PDB entry 3AFA | X-ray diffraction, 2.50 A resolution | chains F and J of the 10 polymer chains in the assembly

[Chain F]
Protein: Histone H4
Source organism: Homo sapiens
UniProt: P62805 (H4_HUMAN); residues 0-102 here correspond to UniProt positions 1-103 (UniProt number = residue number + 1)
Chain sequence (106 residues; row label = number of the first residue in the row; numbers below 1 keep their minus sign (Gly-3 is residue -3)):
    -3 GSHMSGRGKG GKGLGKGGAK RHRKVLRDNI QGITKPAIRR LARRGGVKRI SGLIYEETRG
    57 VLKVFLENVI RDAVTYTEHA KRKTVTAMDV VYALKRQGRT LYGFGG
Disordered / not traced: -3 to 18
Differences from the reference sequence: expression tag (-3 to -1)
Swiss-Prot annotation at these positions:
  - DNA-binding region: Lys16 to Lys20
  - modified residue: Ser1 (N-acetylserine), Arg3 (Asymmetric dimethylarginine), Lys5 (N6-(2-hydroxyisobutyryl)lysine), Lys8 (N6-(2-hydroxyisobutyryl)lysine), Lys12 (N6-(2-hydroxyisobutyryl)lysine), Lys16 (N6-(2-hydroxyisobutyryl)lysine), Lys20 (N6,N6,N6-trimethyllysine), Lys31 (N6-(2-hydroxyisobutyryl)lysine), Lys44 (N6-(2-hydroxyisobutyryl)lysine), Ser47 (Phosphoserine), Tyr51 (Phosphotyrosine), Lys59 (N6-(2-hydroxyisobutyryl)lysine), Lys77 (N6-(2-hydroxyisobutyryl)lysine), Lys79 (N6-(2-hydroxyisobutyryl)lysine), Thr80 (Phosphothreonine), Tyr88 (Phosphotyrosine), Lys91 (N6-(2-hydroxyisobutyryl)lysine)
  - cross-link (Glycyl lysine isopeptide (Lys-Gly)): Lys12 (interchain with G-Cter in SUMO2), Lys20 (interchain with G-Cter in SUMO2), Lys31 (interchain with G-Cter in SUMO2), Lys59 (interchain with G-Cter in SUMO2), Lys79 (interchain with G-Cter in SUMO2), Lys91 (interchain with G-Cter in SUMO2)

[Chain J]
Molecule: 146-nt DNA strand
Sequence (146 nucleotides; each row starts with the number of its first residue):
   147 ATCAATATCC ACCTGCAGAT TCTACCAAAA GTGTATTTGG AAACTGCTCC ATCAAAAGGC
   207 ATGTTCAGCT GAATTCAGCT GAACATGCCT TTTGATGGAG CAGTTTCCAA ATACACTTTT
   267 GGTAGAATCT GCAGGTGGAT ATTGAT
Ion coordination: Mn2+ site 1 near DG217 (its only coordinating residue here); Mn2+ site 2 near DG267 (its only coordinating residue here); Mn2+ site 3 near DG280 (its only coordinating residue here)

[Chain F / chain J interface]
Pairs across the interface (8; chain F residue first):
  Arg19(F) with DT198(J), salt bridge to the phosphate
  Thr30(F) with DA207(J), phosphate contact; DT208(J), phosphate contact
  Pro32(F) with DA207(J), phosphate contact; DT208(J), phosphate contact
  Arg36(F) with DA207(J), salt bridge to the phosphate
  Arg45(F) with DT216(J), sugar contact; DG217(J), sugar contact
Also at the interface, not in a pair above, chain F (9 interface residues in all): Gln27, Lys31, Lys77, Thr80
Also at the interface, not in a pair above, chain J (8 interface residues in all): DA187, DC196, DG214

[Overview]
9 residues of chain F face 8 of chain J across their interface; the contacts include 2 salt bridges. Polar
contacts include Arg19(F)-DT198(J) and Arg36(F)-DA207(J). From UniProt: a DNA-binding region on chain F.
Here chain F is Histone H4 (Homo sapiens) and chain J is a 146-nt DNA strand. Entry 3AFA (The human nucleosome
structure) was determined by X-ray diffraction (same publication as 3A6N).
